Entry 8W7M (electron microscopy, 4.12 A resolution (low resolution: residue-level contacts below are approximate; hydrogen-bond / salt-bridge calls are withheld)); this record covers chains G and H of the 16 polymer chains in the assembly.

# Chain G (and H)
Protein: DNA polymerase alpha-binding protein
Source organism: Saccharomyces cerevisiae S288C
Notes: chain H of this document is another copy of the same molecule, construct and numbering; everything in this record applies to it too
Reference sequence: Q01454 (CTF4_YEAST); residues 1-927 here = UniProt positions 1-927
Sequence (927 residues; row label = number of the first residue in the row):
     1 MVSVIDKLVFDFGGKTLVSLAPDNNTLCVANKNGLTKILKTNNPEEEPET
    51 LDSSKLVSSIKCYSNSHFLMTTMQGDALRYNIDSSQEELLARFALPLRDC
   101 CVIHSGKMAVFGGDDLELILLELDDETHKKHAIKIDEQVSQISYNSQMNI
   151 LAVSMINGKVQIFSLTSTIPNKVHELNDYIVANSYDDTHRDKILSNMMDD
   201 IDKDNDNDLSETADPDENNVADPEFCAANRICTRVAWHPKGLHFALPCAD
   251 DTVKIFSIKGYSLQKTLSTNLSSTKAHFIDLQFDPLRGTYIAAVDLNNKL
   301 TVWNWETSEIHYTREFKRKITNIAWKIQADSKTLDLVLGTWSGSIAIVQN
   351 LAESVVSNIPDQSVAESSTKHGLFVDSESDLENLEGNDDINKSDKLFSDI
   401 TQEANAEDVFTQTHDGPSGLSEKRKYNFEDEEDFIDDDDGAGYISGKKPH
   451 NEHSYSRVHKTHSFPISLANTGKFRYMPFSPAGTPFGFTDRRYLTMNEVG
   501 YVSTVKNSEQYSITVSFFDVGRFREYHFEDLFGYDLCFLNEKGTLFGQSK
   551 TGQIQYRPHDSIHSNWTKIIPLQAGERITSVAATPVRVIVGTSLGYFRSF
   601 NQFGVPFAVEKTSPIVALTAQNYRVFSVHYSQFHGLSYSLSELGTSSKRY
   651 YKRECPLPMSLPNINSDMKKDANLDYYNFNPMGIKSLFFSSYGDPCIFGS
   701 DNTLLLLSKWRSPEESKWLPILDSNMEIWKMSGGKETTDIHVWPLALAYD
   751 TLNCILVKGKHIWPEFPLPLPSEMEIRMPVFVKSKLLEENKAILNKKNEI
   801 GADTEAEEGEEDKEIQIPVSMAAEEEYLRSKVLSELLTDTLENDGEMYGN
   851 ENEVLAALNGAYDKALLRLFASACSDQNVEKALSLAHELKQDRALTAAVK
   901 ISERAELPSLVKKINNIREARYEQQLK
Unresolved in the structure: 1-473, 664-669, 791-813, 925-927 (chain H: 1-472, 666-669, 791-813, 925-927)

# Chain G / chain H interface
Pairs across the interface - 44 pairs, chain G then chain H:
  Tyr630(G) with Phe633(H)
  Gly635(G) with Phe633(H)
  Leu636(G) with Phe633(H); His634(H)
  Pro656(G) with Glu654(H)
  Leu657(G) with His634(H)
  Pro658(G) with Lys611(H); Thr612(H); Ser613(H)
  Leu661(G) with Phe633(H)
  Asp701(G) with Tyr596(H)
  Thr703(G) with Tyr596(H)
  Lys709(G) with Ser647(H)
  Glu714(G) with Arg649(H)
  Glu715(G) with Ser646(H); Ser647(H)
  Ser716(G) with Arg653(H)
  Lys717(G) with Glu610(H); Ser647(H); Lys648(H); Arg653(H)
  Trp718(G) with Glu610(H); Lys611(H)
  Pro720(G) with Tyr596(H); Glu610(H); Lys611(H)
  Asp723(G) with Gln573(H); Tyr596(H)
  Pro779(G) with Arg598(H)
  Val780(G) with Pro571(H)
  Phe781(G) with Pro571(H)
  Val782(G) with Ile569(H); Ile570(H); Pro571(H)
  Lys785(G) with Ile569(H)
  Glu824(G) with Pro606(H)
  Lys831(G) with Phe607(H)
  Asn878(G) with Phe603(H)
  Glu880(G) with His563(H); Phe603(H)
  Lys881(G) with Phe603(H); Gly604(H); Val605(H)
  Ser884(G) with Phe603(H)
Also at the interface, not in a pair above, chain G (33 interface residues in all): Met659, Ser660, Leu705, Leu719, Leu885
Also at the interface, not in a pair above, chain H (28 interface residues in all): Lys568, Asn601, Ala608, Tyr650

# Summary
33 residues of chain G and 28 residues of chain H are in contact.
Both chains are DNA polymerase alpha-binding protein (Saccharomyces cerevisiae S288C). Entry 8W7M (Yeast
replisome in state V) was determined by electron microscopy, deposited together with 8W7S, 8KG6, 8KG8 and
8KG9.
